PDB entry 1DSZ | X-ray diffraction, 1.70 A resolution | chains A and B of the 4 polymer chains in the assembly

[Chain A]
Name: Retinoic acid receptor alpha
Source organism: Homo sapiens
UniProt: P10276 (RARA_HUMAN); residues 1129-1214 here correspond to UniProt positions 82-167 (UniProt number = residue number - 1047)
Chain sequence (86 residues; numbered 1129 to 1214; the number before each row is that of its first residue):
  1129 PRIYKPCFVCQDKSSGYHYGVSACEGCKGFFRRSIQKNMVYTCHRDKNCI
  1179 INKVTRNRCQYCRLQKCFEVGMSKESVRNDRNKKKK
Not modelled in the structure: 1129-1133, 1209-1214
UniProt features mapped onto this chain:
  - DNA-binding region: Cys1135 to Met1200 (Nuclear receptor)
  - zinc finger (NR C4-type): Cys1135 to Cys1155, Cys1171 to Cys1195
  - modified residue: Ser1143 (Phosphoserine)
  - cross-link: Lys1213 (Glycyl lysine isopeptide (Lys-Gly) (interchain with G-Cter in SUMO))
Metal / ion sites: Zn2+ site 1: Cys1135, Cys1138, Cys1152, Cys1155; Zn2+ site 2: Cys1171, Cys1177, Cys1187, Cys1190

[Chain B]
Name: Retinoic acid receptor rxr-alpha
Source organism: Homo sapiens
UniProt: P19793 (RXRA_HUMAN); residues 1229-1312 here correspond to UniProt positions 129-212 (UniProt number = residue number - 1100)
Chain sequence (85 residues; each row starts with the number of its first residue):
  1228 GSFTKHICAICGDRSSGKHYGVYSCEGCKGFFKRTVRKDLTYTCRDNKDC
  1278 LIDKRQRNRCQYCRYQKCLAMGMKREAVQEERQRG
Not modelled in the structure: 1312
Construct notes: insertion (1228)
UniProt features mapped onto this chain:
  - DNA-binding region: Cys1235 to Met1300 (Nuclear receptor)
  - zinc finger (NR C4-type): Cys1235 to Cys1255, Cys1271 to Cys1295
  - region: Lys1260 to Lys1265 (Nuclear localization signal), Lys1301 to Gly1312 (Hinge)
  - binding site (Zn(2+)): Cys1235, Cys1238, Cys1252, Cys1255, Cys1271, Cys1277, Cys1287, Cys1290
  - modified residue: Ser1229 (Phosphoserine), Lys1245 (N6-acetyllysine)
Metal / ion sites: Zn2+ site 1: Cys1235, Cys1238, Cys1252, Cys1255; Zn2+ site 2: Cys1271, Cys1277, Cys1287, Cys1290

[How chain A and chain B interact]
Pairs across the interface (6):
  Val1182(A) - Glu1307(B)
  Asn1185(A) - Arg1309(B)
  Asn1185(A) - Arg1311(B)
  Arg1186(A) - Arg1311(B)  hydrogen bond (backbone-backbone)
  Cys1187(A) - Arg1311(B)
  Gln1188(A) - Arg1311(B)  hydrogen bond (backbone-backbone)
Interface residues without a listed pair, chain A (6 interface residues in all): Tyr1189
Interface residues without a listed pair, chain B (4 interface residues in all): Gln1310

[Overview]
6 residues of chain A and 4 residues of chain B are in contact; the contacts include 2 hydrogen bonds.
Main-chain hydrogen bonds include Arg1186(A)-Arg1311(B) and Gln1188(A)-Arg1311(B). From UniProt: a DNA-binding
region on chain A; a DNA-binding region and 8 Zn2+-binding residues on chain B.
Here chain A is Retinoic acid receptor alpha and chain B is Retinoic acid receptor rxr-alpha, both from Homo
sapiens. Entry 1DSZ (Structure of the rxr/rar DNA-binding domain heterodimer in complex with the retinoic acid
response element DR1) was determined by X-ray diffraction.
